5E6N - chain A; structure by X-ray diffraction, 2.10 A resolution.

# Chain A
Name: Protein lgg-2
Source organism: Caenorhabditis elegans
UniProtKB: Q23536 (LGG2_CAEEL); numbering as in UniProt (aligned over 17-130)
Sequence (118 residues; each row starts with the number of its first residue):
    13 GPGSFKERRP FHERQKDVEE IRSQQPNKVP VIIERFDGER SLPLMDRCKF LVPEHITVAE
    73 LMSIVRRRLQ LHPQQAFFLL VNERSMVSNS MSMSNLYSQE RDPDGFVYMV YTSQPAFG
Not modelled in the structure: 13, 99-100, 127-130
Construct notes: expression tag (13-16)
Curated features (UniProtKB/Swiss-Prot):
  - lipidation: Gly130 (Phosphatidylethanolamine amidated glycine)
  - mutagenesis: Arg20 to Arg21 (Impairs tethering between adjacent membranes), Arg26 (R26A: Does not rescue the degradation defect in the lgg-2 bp556 mutant; R26C: In bp556 ...), Asp116 (D116A: Does not rescue the degradation defect in the lgg-2 bp556 mutant), Gly130 (G130A: Diffuse cytosolic localization in 500-cell embryos with no punctate pattern of distribution which is in contrast to wild-type)

# In short
UniProt lists 5 mutagenesis sites.
Chain A is Protein lgg-2 (Caenorhabditis elegans); the structure, Crystal structure of C. elegans LGG-2, was
determined by X-ray diffraction (same publication as 5E6O, 5AZF and 5AZH).
